Entry 5IK2 (X-ray diffraction, 2.60 A resolution); this record covers chains A and G of the 8 polymer chains in the assembly.

[Chain A]
Name: ATP synthase subunit alpha
Source organism: Caldalkalibacillus thermarum TA2.A1
Notes: EC 3.6.3.14
Reference sequence: F5LA74 (F5LA74_9BACI); residues 24-502 here correspond to UniProt positions 27-505 (UniProt number = residue number + 3)
Chain sequence (479 residues; row label = number of the first residue in the row):
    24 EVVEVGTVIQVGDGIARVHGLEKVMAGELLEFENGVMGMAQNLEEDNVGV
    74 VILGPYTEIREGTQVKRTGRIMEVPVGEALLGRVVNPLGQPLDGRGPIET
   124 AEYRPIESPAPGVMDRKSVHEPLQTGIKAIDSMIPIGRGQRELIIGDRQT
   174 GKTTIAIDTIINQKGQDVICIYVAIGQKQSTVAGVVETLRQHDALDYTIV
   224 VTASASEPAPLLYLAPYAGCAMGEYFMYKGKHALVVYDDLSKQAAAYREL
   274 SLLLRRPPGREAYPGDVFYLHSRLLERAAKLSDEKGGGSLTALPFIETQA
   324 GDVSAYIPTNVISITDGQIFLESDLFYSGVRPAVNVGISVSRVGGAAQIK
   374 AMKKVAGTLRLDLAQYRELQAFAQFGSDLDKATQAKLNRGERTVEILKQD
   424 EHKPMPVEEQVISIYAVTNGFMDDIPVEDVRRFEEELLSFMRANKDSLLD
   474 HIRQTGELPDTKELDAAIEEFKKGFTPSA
Unresolved in the structure: 24-26, 502
Metal / ion sites: Mg2+: T176 (together with ADP)
Ligand contacts: ADP (adenosine-5'-diphosphate): D170, R171, Q172, T173, G174, K175, T176, T177, F349, R354, P355, Q422, D423, E424
From the paper describing this entry:
  - catalytic residues: R365 (citing earlier work)

[Chain G]
Name: ATP synthase gamma chain
Source organism: Caldalkalibacillus thermarum TA2.A1
Reference sequence: F5LA73 (F5LA73_9BACI); numbering as in UniProt (aligned over 2-286)
Chain sequence (285 residues; numbered 2 to 286; the number before each row is that of its first residue):
     2 QGMREIKRRIRSVKNTRQITKAMKMVAAAKLRRAQETAENARPYADKIKE
    52 VISSIAAGTKDFSHPMLEARPVKKTGYMVITSDRGLAGPYNANILRLVSK
   102 TIEERHQSKDEYVIFAVGRKGRDFFKKRGYPVVEEVTGISDTPSLTEIQD
   152 IAQSAIGMFADETFDKLTIFYNEFVSPIVQRPVEKQLLPLTSEEVLDGPV
   202 SAYEYEPDSESVLEVLLPKYAETLIYSALLDAKASEFGARMTAMGNATDN
   252 ATEMLETLTLQFNRARQAAITQEIAEIVAGANALR

[How chain A and chain G interact]
Residue-residue contacts - 10 pairs, chain A then chain G:
  R278(A) - R286(G)
  P281(A) - I278(G)  hydrophobic
  G282(A) - I275(G)
  R283(A) - I271(G)
  R283(A) - I275(G)
  A285(A) - I278(G)
  D347(A) - R12(G)  salt bridge
  F395(A) - A23(G)
  Q397(A) - I20(G)
  F398(A) - M24(G)  hydrophobic
Other interface residues (no listed pair), chain A (14 interface residues in all): E284, A323, E391, A394, D401
Other interface residues (no listed pair), chain G (15 interface residues in all): R5, Q19, M26, V27, K31, V279, A282

[Overview]
14 residues of chain A and 15 residues of chain G are in contact; the contacts include 1 salt bridge. The
salt-bridged pair is D347(A)-R12(G). Chain A binds ADP. From the paper: the catalytic residue R365(A).
Chain A is ATP synthase subunit alpha and chain G is ATP synthase gamma chain, both from Caldalkalibacillus
thermarum TA2.A1; the structure, Caldalaklibacillus thermarum F1-ATPase (epsilon mutant), was determined by
X-ray diffraction together with 5HKK from the same study.
